6VBP - chains H and G of the 3 polymer chains in the assembly; structure by X-ray diffraction, 2.30 A resolution.

# Chain H
Molecule: DH815 heavy chain
Source organism: Homo sapiens
Chain sequence (223 residues; each row starts with the number of its first residue; a row labelled like 82A-82C holds insertion residues (82A, then the next letters in order)):
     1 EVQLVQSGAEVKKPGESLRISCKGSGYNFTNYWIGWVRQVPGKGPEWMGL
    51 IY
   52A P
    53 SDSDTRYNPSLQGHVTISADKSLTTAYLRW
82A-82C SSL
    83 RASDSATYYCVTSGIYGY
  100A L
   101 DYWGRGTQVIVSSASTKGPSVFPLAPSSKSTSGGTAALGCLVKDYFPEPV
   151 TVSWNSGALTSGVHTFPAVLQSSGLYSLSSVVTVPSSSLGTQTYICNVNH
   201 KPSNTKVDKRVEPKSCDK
Disordered / not traced: 128-132, 215-218
Disulfides: Cys-22/Cys-92, Cys-140/Cys-196

# Chain G
Molecule: Envelope glycoprotein gp160
UniProtKB: I2E6B7 (I2E6B7_9HIV1); residues 165-186 here correspond to UniProt positions 171-192 (UniProt number = residue number + 6)
Chain sequence (22 residues; numbered 165 to 186; the number before each row is that of its first residue):
   165 LRDKKQKVHALFYKLDIVPIED
Disordered / not traced: 165-170, 185-186
From the paper describing this entry:
  - mutagenesis - K169V: unchanged binding to AE.A244gp120

# Chain H / chain G interface
Residue-residue contacts (29; chain H residue first):
  Asn-28(H) with Val-182(G)
  Asn-31(H) with Asp-180(G), hydrogen bond (side chain-backbone); Ile-181(G); Val-182(G), hydrogen bond (backbone-backbone)
  Tyr-32(H) with Ile-181(G), hydrophobic; Val-182(G); Ile-184(G), hydrophobic
  Trp-33(H) with Phe-176(G), hydrogen bond (side chain-backbone); Lys-178(G)
  Trp-47(H) with Phe-176(G), hydrophobic
  Leu-50(H) with Phe-176(G), hydrophobic
  Tyr-52(H) with Lys-178(G); Asp-180(G), hydrogen bond; Ile-181(G), hydrogen bond (side chain-backbone)
  Asp-54(H) with Lys-178(G), salt bridge
  Asp-56(H) with Lys-178(G), salt bridge
  Arg-58(H) with Leu-175(G), hydrogen bond (side chain-backbone); Phe-176(G)
  Gly-96(H) with Phe-176(G); Ile-181(G)
  Ile-97(H) with Ala-174(G); Leu-175(G); Phe-176(G), hydrogen bond (backbone-backbone); Tyr-177(G); Lys-178(G); Ile-181(G), hydrophobic
  Tyr-98(H) with His-173(G); Ala-174(G), hydrophobic
  Gly-99(H) with Phe-176(G)
Also at the interface, not in a pair above, chain H (20 interface residues in all): Val-2, Tyr-27, Ser-53, Ser-95, Asp-101, Tyr-102
Also at the interface, not in a pair above, chain G (11 interface residues in all): Pro-183

# In short
Chain H and chain G form an interface of 20 and 11 residues respectively; the contacts include 7 hydrogen
bonds and 2 salt bridges. Polar pairs include Asp-54(H)/Lys-178(G), Asp-56(H)/Lys-178(G) and
Asn-31(H)/Asp-180(G). From the paper: K169V of chain G leaves binding to AE.A244gp120 unchanged.
Here chain H is DH815 heavy chain (Homo sapiens) and chain G is Envelope glycoprotein gp160. Entry 6VBP
(Crystal structure of anti-HIV-1 antibody DH815 bound to gp120 V2 peptide) was determined by X-ray
diffraction, deposited together with 6VBO.
